PDB entry 3H0S | X-ray diffraction, 2.43 A resolution | chain A

== Chain A ==
Protein: Acetyl-CoA carboxylase
Source organism: Saccharomyces cerevisiae
Notes: EC 6.4.1.2, 6.3.4.14
Reference sequence: Q00955 (ACAC_YEAST); residue numbers follow UniProt; this construct covers 1476-2233
Chain sequence (769 residues; numbered 1473 to 2241; the number before each row is that of its first residue):
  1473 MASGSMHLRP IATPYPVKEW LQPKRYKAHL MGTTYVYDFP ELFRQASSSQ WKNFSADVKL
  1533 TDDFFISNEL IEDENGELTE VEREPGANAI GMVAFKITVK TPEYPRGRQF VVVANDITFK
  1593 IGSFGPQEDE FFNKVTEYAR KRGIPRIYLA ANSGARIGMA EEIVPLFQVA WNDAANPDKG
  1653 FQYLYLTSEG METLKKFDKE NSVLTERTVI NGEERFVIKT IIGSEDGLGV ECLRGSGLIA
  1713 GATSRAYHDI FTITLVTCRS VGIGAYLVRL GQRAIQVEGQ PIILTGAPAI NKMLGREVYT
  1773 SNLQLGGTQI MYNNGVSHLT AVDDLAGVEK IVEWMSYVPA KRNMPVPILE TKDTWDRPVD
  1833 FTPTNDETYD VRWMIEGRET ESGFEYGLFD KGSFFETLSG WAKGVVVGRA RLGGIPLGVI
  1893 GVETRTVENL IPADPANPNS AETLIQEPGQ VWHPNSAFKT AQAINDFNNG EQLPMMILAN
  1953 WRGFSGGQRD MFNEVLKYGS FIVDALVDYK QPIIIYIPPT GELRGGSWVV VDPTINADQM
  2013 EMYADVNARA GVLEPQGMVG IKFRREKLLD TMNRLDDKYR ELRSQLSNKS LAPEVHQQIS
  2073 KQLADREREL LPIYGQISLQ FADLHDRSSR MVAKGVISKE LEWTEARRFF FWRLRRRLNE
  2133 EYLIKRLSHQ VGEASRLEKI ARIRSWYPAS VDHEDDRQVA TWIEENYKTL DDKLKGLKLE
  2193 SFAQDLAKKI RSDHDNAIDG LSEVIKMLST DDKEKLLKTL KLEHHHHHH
Not modelled in the structure: 1473-1479, 2056-2078, 2196-2241
Differences from the reference sequence: expression tag (1473-1475, 2234-2241)
Residues lining bound ligands: B38 (1'-(1H-indazol-7-ylcarbonyl)-6-methylspiro[chromene-2,4'-piperidin]-4(3H)-one): Thr-1757, Ala-1761, Ile-1762, Met-1765, Pro-1920, Val-1923, Arg-1954, Gly-1955, Phe-1956, Ser-1957, Gly-1958, Leu-2025, Glu-2026, Gln-2028, Gly-2029
Curated features (UniProtKB/Swiss-Prot):
  - binding site (acetyl-CoA): Ala-1627 to Ile-1629, Gly-1998
  - binding site (CoA): Arg-1731, Lys-2034, Arg-2036
  - mutagenesis: Leu-1705 (L1705I: Raises KM for malonyl-CoA by a factor of 20), Arg-1731 (R1731S: Raises KM for malonyl-CoA by a factor of 15), Tyr-1738 (Y1738F: Does not affect catalytic activity), Arg-1954 (R1954S: Raises KM for malonyl-CoA by a factor of 70), Glu-1994 (E1994Q: Does not affect catalytic activity), Glu-2026 (E2026Q: Does not affect catalytic activity), Arg-2036 (R2036E: Affects only slightly binding of Co-A)

== Overview ==
Chain A binds compound B38. From UniProt: 4 acetyl-CoA-binding residues, 3 CoA-binding residues and 7
mutagenesis sites.
Chain A is Acetyl-CoA carboxylase (Saccharomyces cerevisiae); the structure, Crystal structure of the
carboxyltransferase domain of acetyl-coenzyme A carboxylase in complex with compound 7, was determined by
X-ray diffraction together with 3H0Q and 3H0J from the same study.
